PDB entry 9LGO | electron microscopy, 3.51 A resolution | chains D and C of the 10 polymer chains in the assembly

== Chain D ==
Name: ATPase family gene 2 protein homolog A
Organism: Homo sapiens
Notes: EC 3.6.4.10
UniProt: Q8NB90 (AFG2A_HUMAN); residue numbers follow UniProt; this construct covers 1-886
Sequence (886 residues; row label = number of the first residue in the row):
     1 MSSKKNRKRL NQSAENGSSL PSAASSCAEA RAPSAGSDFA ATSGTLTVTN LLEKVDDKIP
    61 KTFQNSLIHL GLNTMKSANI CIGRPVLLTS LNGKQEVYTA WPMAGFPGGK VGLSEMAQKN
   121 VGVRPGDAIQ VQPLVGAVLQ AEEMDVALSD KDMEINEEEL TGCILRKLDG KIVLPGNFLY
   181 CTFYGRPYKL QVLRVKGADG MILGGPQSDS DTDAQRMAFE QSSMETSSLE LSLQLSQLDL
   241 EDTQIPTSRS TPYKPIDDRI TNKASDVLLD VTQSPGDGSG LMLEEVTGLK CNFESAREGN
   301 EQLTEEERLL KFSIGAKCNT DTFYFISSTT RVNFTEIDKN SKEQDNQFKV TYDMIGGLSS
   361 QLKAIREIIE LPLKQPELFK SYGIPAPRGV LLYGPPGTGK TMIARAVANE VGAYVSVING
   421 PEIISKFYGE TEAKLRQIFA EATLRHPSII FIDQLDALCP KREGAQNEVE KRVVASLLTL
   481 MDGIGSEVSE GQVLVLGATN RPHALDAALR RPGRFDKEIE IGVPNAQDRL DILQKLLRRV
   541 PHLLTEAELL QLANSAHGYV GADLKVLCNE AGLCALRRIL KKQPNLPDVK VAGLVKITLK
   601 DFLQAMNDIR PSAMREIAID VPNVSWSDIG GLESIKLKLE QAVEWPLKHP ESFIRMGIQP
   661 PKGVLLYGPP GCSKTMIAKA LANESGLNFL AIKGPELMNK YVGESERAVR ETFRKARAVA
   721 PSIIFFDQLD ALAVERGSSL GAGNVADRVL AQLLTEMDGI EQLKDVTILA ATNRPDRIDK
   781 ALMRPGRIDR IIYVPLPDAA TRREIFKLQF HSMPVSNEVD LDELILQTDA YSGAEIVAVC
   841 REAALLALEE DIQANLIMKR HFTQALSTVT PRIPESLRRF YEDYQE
Unresolved in the structure: 1-42, 205-315, 339-349, 733-743, 886
Differences from the reference sequence: conflict Q454 (Glu in Q8NB90), Q728 (Glu in Q8NB90)
Curated features (UniProtKB/Swiss-Prot):
  - binding site (ATP): G394 to T401, G668 to T675
  - modified residue: T272 (Phosphothreonine), S274 (Phosphoserine), S279 (Phosphoserine)
  - cross-link: K859 (Glycyl lysine isopeptide (Lys-Gly) (interchain with G-Cter in SUMO2))
  - natural variant: R84 (R84Q: In NEDHSB), S90 (S90I: In NEDHSB), A100 (A100T: In NEDHSB), T330 (deletion: In NEDHSB), S448 (S448L: In NEDHSB), V488 (V488L: In NEDHSB), R529 (R529Q: In NEDHSB), W626 (W626C: In NEDHSB), D628 (D628G: In NEDHSB), R784 (R784Q: In NEDHSB), A844 (A844V: In NEDHSB)
  - mutagenesis: G185 (G185E: No effect on protein stability. No effect on interaction with AFG2B), F323 (F323I: Reduces protein stability)
Residues lining bound ligands: ATP (adenosine-5'-triphosphate): M354, I355, G356, P395, P396, G397, T398, G399, K400, T401, M402, Q454, N500, I532, G561, A562, K565

== Chain C ==
Name: ATPase family gene 2 protein homolog B
Organism: Homo sapiens
Notes: EC 3.6.4.10
UniProt: Q9BVQ7 (AFG2B_HUMAN); numbering as in UniProt (aligned over 1-749)
Sequence (749 residues; numbered 1 to 749; the number before each row is that of its first residue):
     1 MAPDSDPFPE GPLLKLLPLD ARDRGTQRCR LGPAALHALG ARLGSAVKIS LPDGGSCLCT
    61 AWPRRDGADG FVQLDPLCAS PGAAVGASRS RRSLSLNRLL LVPCPPLRRV AVWPVLRERA
   121 GAPGARNTAA VLEAAQELLR NRPISLGHVV VAPPGAPGLV AALHIVGGTP SPDPAGLVTP
   181 RTRVSLGGEP PSEAQPQPEV PLGGLSEAAD SLRELLRLPL RYPRALTALG LAVPRGVLLA
   241 GPPGVGKTQL VRAVAREAGA ELLAVSAPAL QGSRPGETEE NVRRVFQRAR ELASRGPSLL
   301 FLDEMDALCP QRGSRAPESR VVAQVLTLLD GASGDREVVV VGATNRPDAL DPALRRPGRF
   361 DREVVIGTPT LKQRKEILQV ITSKMPISSH VDLGLLAEMT VGYVGADLTA LCREAAMHAL
   421 LHSEKNQDNP VIDEIDFLEA FKNIQPSSFR SVIGLMDIKP VDWEEIGGLE DVKLKLKQSI
   481 EWPLKFPWEF VRMGLTQPKG VLLYGPPGCA KTTLVRALAT SCHCSFVSVS GADLFSPFVG
   541 DSEKVLSQIF RQARASTPAI LFLDEIDSIL GARSASKTGC DVQERVLSVL LNELDGVGLK
   601 TIERRGSKSS QQEFQEVFNR SVMIIAATNR PDVLDTALLR PGRLDKIIYI PPPDHKGRLS
   661 ILKVCTKTMP IGPDVSLENL AAETCFFSGA DLRNLCTEAA LLALQENGLD ATTVKQEHFL
   721 KSLKTVKPSL SCKDLALYEN LFKKEGFSN
Unresolved in the structure: 1-10, 120-125, 192-199, 309-318, 538-539, 573-579, 597-619, 748-749
Curated features (UniProtKB/Swiss-Prot):
  - binding site (ATP): G241 to T248, G505 to T512
  - modified residue: M1 (N-acetylmethionine)
  - natural variant: T26 (T26A: In NEDHLS), C29 (C29G: In NEDHLS), A41 (A41P: In NEDHLS), R64 (R64W: In NEDHLS), D66 (D66Y: In NEDHLS), F71 (F71L: In NEDHLS), P172 (P172H: In NEDHLS), G176 (G176V: In DFNB119), V245 (V245E: In NEDHLS), F360 (F360S: In NEDHLS), V364 (V364E: In NEDHLS), T400 (T400I: In NEDHLS), 7 further natural variant entries in UniProt
Ion coordination: Mg2+: T248 (together with ATP)
Residues lining bound ligands:
  - ATP (adenosine-5'-triphosphate), molecule 1: P201, L202, G203, P243, G244, V245, G246, K247, T248, Q249, D303, N345, I377, G405, A406, T409
  - ATP, molecule 2: E465, I466, G467, P507, G508, C509, A510, K511, T512, T513, D564, E565, N629, I661, G689, A690, R693

== Chain D / chain C interface ==
Pairs across the interface - 59 pairs, chain D then chain C:
  R84(D) - R65(C)
  G136(D) - D66(C)
  A137(D) - A68(C)  hydrophobic
  V138(D) - R64(C)  hydrogen bond (backbone-side chain)
  V138(D) - D66(C)  hydrogen bond (backbone-side chain)
  L139(D) - L17(C)  hydrophobic
  L139(D) - R64(C)
  Q140(D) - D20(C)
  A198(D) - R91(C)  hydrogen bond (backbone-side chain)
  D199(D) - K15(C)  hydrogen bond (backbone-side chain)
  D199(D) - R91(C)
  G200(D) - R91(C)
  E367(D) - L421(C)
  L378(D) - L420(C)  hydrophobic
  F379(D) - L420(C)  hydrophobic
  Y382(D) - M385(C)
  Y382(D) - P386(C)
  Y382(D) - A416(C)
  Y382(D) - A419(C)  hydrogen bond (side chain-backbone)
  Y382(D) - L420(C)  hydrophobic
  Y382(D) - N426(C)  hydrogen bond
  Y382(D) - P430(C)
  Y382(D) - I432(C)  hydrophobic
  I384(D) - R413(C)
  I384(D) - A416(C)  hydrophobic
  P385(D) - R413(C)
  E468(D) - S273(C)
  R511(D) - A406(C)
  L637(D) - Q705(C)
  K638(D) - Q705(C)
  Q641(D) - L701(C)  hydrogen bond (side chain-backbone)
  Q641(D) - L704(C)
  Q641(D) - Q705(C)
  H649(D) - L709(C)
  S652(D) - L709(C)
  F653(D) - L701(C)  hydrophobic
  R655(D) - P670(C)
  R655(D) - L709(C)
  R655(D) - D710(C)
  R655(D) - A711(C)  hydrogen bond (side chain-backbone)
  R655(D) - T712(C)
  M656(D) - M669(C)
  M656(D) - A711(C)
  M656(D) - V714(C)  hydrophobic
  G657(D) - T668(C)
  I658(D) - M669(C)  hydrophobic
  I658(D) - A700(C)  hydrophobic
  I658(D) - L701(C)  hydrophobic
  R714(D) - Q445(C)
  R717(D) - K442(C)  hydrogen bond (backbone-side chain)
  R717(D) - P446(C)
  A718(D) - K442(C)
  A720(D) - K442(C)
  Q762(D) - E398(C)
  Q762(D) - M399(C)
  L763(D) - F441(C)  hydrophobic
  R790(D) - E698(C)  salt bridge
  R790(D) - L701(C)
  Y884(D) - K727(C)
Interface residues without a listed pair, chain D (48 interface residues in all): S381, G383, P387, D516, K517, S634, W645, P661, V719, A751, K780, I791, Q885
Interface residues without a listed pair, chain C (52 interface residues in all): F71, C412, E414, M417, S423, F535, C696, T697, T713, K724, T725, S729

== Summary ==
48 residues of chain D face 52 of chain C across their interface; the contacts include 9 hydrogen bonds and 1
salt bridge. Among the polar pairs are R790(D)-E698(C), V138(D)-R64(C) and V138(D)-D66(C). Bound to chain D:
ATP. Bound to chain C: ATP.
Here chain D is ATPase family gene 2 protein homolog A and chain C is ATPase family gene 2 protein homolog B,
both from Homo sapiens. Entry 9LGO (Cryo-EM structure of the SPATA5-SPATA5L1-CINP-C1orf109 complex) was
determined by electron microscopy.
